Entry 7WQL (X-ray diffraction, 2.00 A resolution); this record covers chains A and B.

[Chain A (and B)]
Protein: Beta-lactoglobulin
From: Bos taurus
Notes: chain B of this document is another copy of the same molecule, construct and numbering; everything in this record applies to it too
UniProtKB: P02754 (LACB_BOVIN); residues 1-162 here correspond to UniProt positions 17-178 (UniProt number = residue number + 16)
Amino-acid sequence (162 residues; each row starts with the number of its first residue):
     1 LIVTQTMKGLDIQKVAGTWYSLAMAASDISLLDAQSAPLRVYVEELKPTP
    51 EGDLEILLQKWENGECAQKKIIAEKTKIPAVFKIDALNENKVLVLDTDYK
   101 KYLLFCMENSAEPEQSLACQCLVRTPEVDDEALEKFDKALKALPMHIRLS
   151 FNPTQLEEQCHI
Unresolved in the structure: 1-5
Cystine bridges: C66-C160, C106-C119
Ion coordination: Zn2+ site 1 near D53 (its only coordinating residue here); Zn2+ site 2: E65, I162 (shared with H146(B) of chain B); Zn2+ site 3: E112, E114; Zn2+ site 4: D130, E158; Zn2+ site 5 near H146 (its only coordinating residue here)

[How chain A and chain B interact]
Pairs across the interface (18; chain A residue first):
  I29(A) - S150(B)
  I29(A) - F151(B)  hydrophobic
  D33(A) - D33(B)
  H146(A) - R148(B)
  H146(A) - L149(B)
  H146(A) - S150(B)  hydrogen bond (backbone-backbone)
  I147(A) - R148(B)
  I147(A) - L149(B)  hydrophobic
  R148(A) - M145(B)
  R148(A) - H146(B)
  R148(A) - I147(B)
  R148(A) - R148(B)  hydrogen bond (backbone-backbone)
  L149(A) - H146(B)
  L149(A) - I147(B)  hydrophobic
  S150(A) - I29(B)
  S150(A) - H146(B)  hydrogen bond
  F151(A) - I29(B)  hydrophobic
  Q155(A) - H146(B)
Other interface residues (no listed pair), chain A (12 interface residues in all): A34, M145, N152
Other interface residues (no listed pair), chain B (10 interface residues in all): R40

[In short]
Chain A and chain B form an interface of 12 and 10 residues respectively; the contacts include 3 hydrogen
bonds. Polar contacts include S150(A)-H146(B) and R148(A)-R148(B). The Zn2+ site 2 is built by E65(A) and
I162(A).
Both chains are Beta-lactoglobulin (Bos taurus). Entry 7WQL (Bovin Beta-lactoglobulin binding with zinc ions)
was determined by X-ray diffraction, deposited together with 7WQG.
